PDB entry 5L5H | X-ray diffraction, 2.60 A resolution | chains A and B of the 28 polymer chains in the assembly

== Chain A ==
Protein: Proteasome subunit alpha type-2
Organism: Saccharomyces cerevisiae (strain ATCC 204508 / S288c)
Notes: EC 3.4.25.1
UniProt: P23639 (PSA2_YEAST); numbering as in UniProt (aligned over 1-250)
Sequence (250 residues; each row starts with the number of its first residue):
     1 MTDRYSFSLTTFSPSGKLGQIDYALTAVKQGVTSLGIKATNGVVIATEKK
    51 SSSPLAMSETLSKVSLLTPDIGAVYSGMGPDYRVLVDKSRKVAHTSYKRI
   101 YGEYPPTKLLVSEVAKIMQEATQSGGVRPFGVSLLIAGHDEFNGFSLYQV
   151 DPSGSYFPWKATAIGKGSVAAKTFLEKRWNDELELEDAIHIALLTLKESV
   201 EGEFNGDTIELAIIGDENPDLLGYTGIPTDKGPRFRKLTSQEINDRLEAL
UniProt features mapped onto this chain:
  - cross-link: K108 (Glycyl lysine isopeptide (Lys-Gly) (interchain with G-Cter in ubiquitin))

== Chain B ==
Protein: Proteasome subunit alpha type-3
Organism: Saccharomyces cerevisiae (strain ATCC 204508 / S288c)
Notes: EC 3.4.25.1
UniProt: P23638 (PSA3_YEAST); residues 0-257 here correspond to UniProt positions 1-258 (UniProt number = residue number + 1)
Sequence (258 residues; each row starts with the number of its first residue; numbering starts at 0):
     0 MGSRRYDSRTTIFSPEGRLYQVEYALESISHAGTAIGIMASDGIVLAAER
    50 KVTSTLLEQDTSTEKLYKLNDKIAVAVAGLTADAEILINTARIHAQNYLK
   100 TYNEDIPVEILVRRLSDIKQGYTQHGGLRPFGVSFIYAGYDDRYGYQLYT
   150 SNPSGNYTGWKAISVGANTSAAQTLLQMDYKDDMKVDDAIELALKTLSKT
   200 TDSSALTYDRLEFATIRKGANDGEVYQKIFKPQEIKDILVKTGITKKDED
   250 EEADEDMK
Not modelled in the structure: 0, 245-257
UniProt features mapped onto this chain:
  - cross-link (Glycyl lysine isopeptide (Lys-Gly)): K99 (interchain with G-Cter in ubiquitin), K198 (interchain with G-Cter in ubiquitin), K230 (interchain with G-Cter in ubiquitin)

== Chain A / chain B interface ==
Pairs across the interface - 64 pairs, chain A then chain B:
  R4(A) with S2(B), hydrogen bond (backbone-side chain)
  Y5(A) with S2(B); Y5(B)
  S6(A) with G125(B); L127(B)
  F7(A) with S2(B); Y5(B); D6(B); G126(B)
  S8(A) with G126(B), hydrogen bond (backbone-backbone); L127(B); R128(B), hydrogen bond (side chain-backbone)
  T10(A) with R128(B)
  T11(A) with S7(B); T9(B); Q20(B)
  F12(A) with Q20(B); Y23(B); R128(B); P129(B); G131(B)
  S13(A) with Y23(B)
  P14(A) with Y23(B), hydrophobic; E26(B)
  S15(A) with E26(B); H30(B)
  G16(A) with Y23(B); S27(B), hydrogen bond (backbone-side chain)
  L18(A) with R128(B)
  K38(A) with E57(B), salt bridge
  S112(A) with E84(B)
  K116(A) with I85(B)
  Q119(A) with A81(B); D82(B), hydrogen bond; I85(B); R128(B)
  T122(A) with R128(B), hydrogen bond (backbone-side chain)
  Q123(A) with Y121(B); L127(B); R128(B), hydrogen bond (side chain-backbone); P129(B); F130(B)
  G125(A) with L127(B)
  S153(A) with A81(B)
  G154(A) with A81(B)
  S155(A) with A81(B)
  Y156(A) with E84(B), hydrogen bond
  F157(A) with L56(B), hydrophobic
  P158(A) with L56(B); E57(B), hydrogen bond (backbone-backbone); T60(B); S61(B)
  W159(A) with S53(B); L55(B); L56(B)
  K160(A) with T54(B); L55(B), hydrogen bond (backbone-backbone); L56(B); E57(B)
  A161(A) with L55(B)
  L175(A) with L55(B), hydrophobic
  E176(A) with S53(B); T54(B); L55(B)
Interface residues without a listed pair, chain A (35 interface residues in all): S124, Y148, K172, W179
Interface residues without a listed pair, chain B (32 interface residues in all): A24, L79, T80

== Summary ==
35 residues of chain A face 32 of chain B across their interface, with 10 hydrogen bonds and 1 salt bridge.
Polar contacts include K38(A)-E57(B), R4(A)-S2(B) and S8(A)-R128(B).
Chain A is Proteasome subunit alpha type-2 and chain B is Proteasome subunit alpha type-3, both from
Saccharomyces cerevisiae (strain ATCC 204508 / S288c); the structure, Yeast 20S proteasome with human beta5i
(1-138) and human beta6 (97-111; 118-133) in complex with PR-924, was determined by X-ray diffraction together
with 5L52, 5L54, 5L55, 5L5A, 5L5B, 5L5D and 30 further entries from the same study.
